Entry 8ZWS (X-ray diffraction, 3.27 A resolution); this record covers chains A and C of the 5 polymer chains in the assembly.

[Chain A (and C)]
Protein: Endoribonuclease MazF6
Source organism: Mycobacterium tuberculosis (strain CDC 1551 / Oshkosh)
Notes: EC 3.1.27.-; chain C of this document is another copy of the same molecule, construct and numbering; everything in this record applies to it too
UniProtKB: P9WII2 (MAZF6_MYCTO); numbering as in UniProt (aligned over 1-114)
Sequence (118 residues; each row starts with the number of its first residue; numbers below 1 keep their minus sign (Gly-3 is residue -3)):
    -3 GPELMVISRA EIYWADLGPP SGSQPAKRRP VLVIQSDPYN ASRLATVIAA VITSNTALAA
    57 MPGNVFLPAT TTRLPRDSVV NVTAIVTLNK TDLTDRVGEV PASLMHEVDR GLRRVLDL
Disordered / not traced: -3 to 0, 14-22 (chain C: -3 to 1, 14-23)
Differences from the reference sequence: expression tag (-3 to 0)
From the paper describing this entry:
  - catalytic residues: Arg25, Thr49
  - mutagenesis - T49A, S50A, S50A/N51A, S74A: decreased catalytic activity
  - mutagenesis - K23A/R24A/R25A: abolished catalytic activity
  - mutagenesis - T52A, R72A, D91N: unchanged catalytic activity
  - mutagenesis - S50A (4-5 degC), T52A (4-5 degC): decreased stability

[Interface between chain A and chain C]
Contacting residue pairs (19; chain A residue first):
  Thr52(A) with Phe62(C); Pro64(C); Asp73(C), hydrogen bond
  Ala53(A) with Pro64(C), hydrophobic; Thr66(C)
  Ala55(A) with Phe62(C), hydrophobic
  Ala56(A) with Thr67(C)
  Phe62(A) with Thr52(C); Ala55(C), hydrophobic; Phe62(C), hydrophobic
  Pro64(A) with Thr52(C); Ala53(C), hydrophobic
  Thr66(A) with Ala53(C)
  Thr67(A) with Ala56(C)
  Asp73(A) with Thr52(C), hydrogen bond
  Ser99(A) with Ala56(C)
  Leu100(A) with Ala55(C)
  Arg106(A) with Glu103(C), salt bridge; Arg106(C)
Interface residues without a listed pair, chain A (15 interface residues in all): Pro58, His102, Glu103
Interface residues without a listed pair, chain C (14 interface residues in all): Pro58, Ser99, Leu100

[Summary]
15 residues of chain A face 14 of chain C across their interface; the contacts include 2 hydrogen bonds and 1
salt bridge. Polar contacts include Arg106(A)-Glu103(C) and Thr52(A)-Asp73(C). From the paper: catalytic
residues Arg25(A) and Thr49(A); T49A, S50A and S50A/N51A of chain A, among others, reduce catalytic activity;
8 substitutions were tested in all.
Both chains are Endoribonuclease MazF6 (Mycobacterium tuberculosis (strain CDC 1551 / Oshkosh)). Entry 8ZWS
(Mtb. MazF-mt3 toxin in compleex with its antitoxin fragmant) was determined by X-ray diffraction together
with 9IKD from the same study.
